PDB entry 5B2I | X-ray diffraction, 3.00 A resolution | chains B and I of the 10 polymer chains in the assembly

== Chain B ==
Protein: Histone H4
Organism: Homo sapiens
Reference sequence: P62805 (H4_HUMAN); residues 0-102 here correspond to UniProt positions 1-103 (UniProt number = residue number + 1)
Amino-acid sequence (106 residues; each row starts with the number of its first residue; numbers below 1 keep their minus sign (Gly-3 is residue -3)):
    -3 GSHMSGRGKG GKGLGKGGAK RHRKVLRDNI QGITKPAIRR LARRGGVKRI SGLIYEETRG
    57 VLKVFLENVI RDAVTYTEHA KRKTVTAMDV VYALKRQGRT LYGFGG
Disordered / not traced: -3 to 20
Differences from the reference sequence: expression tag (-3 to -1)
Swiss-Prot annotation at these positions:
  - DNA-binding region: Lys16 to Lys20
  - modified residue: Ser1 (N-acetylserine), Arg3 (Asymmetric dimethylarginine), Lys5 (N6-(2-hydroxyisobutyryl)lysine), Lys8 (N6-(2-hydroxyisobutyryl)lysine), Lys12 (N6-(2-hydroxyisobutyryl)lysine), Lys16 (N6-(2-hydroxyisobutyryl)lysine), Lys20 (N6,N6,N6-trimethyllysine), Lys31 (N6-(2-hydroxyisobutyryl)lysine), Lys44 (N6-(2-hydroxyisobutyryl)lysine), Ser47 (Phosphoserine), Tyr51 (Phosphotyrosine), Lys59 (N6-(2-hydroxyisobutyryl)lysine), Lys77 (N6-(2-hydroxyisobutyryl)lysine), Lys79 (N6-(2-hydroxyisobutyryl)lysine), Thr80 (Phosphothreonine), Tyr88 (Phosphotyrosine), Lys91 (N6-(2-hydroxyisobutyryl)lysine)
  - cross-link (Glycyl lysine isopeptide (Lys-Gly)): Lys12 (interchain with G-Cter in SUMO2), Lys20 (interchain with G-Cter in SUMO2), Lys31 (interchain with G-Cter in SUMO2), Lys59 (interchain with G-Cter in SUMO2), Lys79 (interchain with G-Cter in SUMO2), Lys91 (interchain with G-Cter in SUMO2)

== Chain I ==
Molecule: 146-nt DNA strand
Organism: Homo sapiens
Sequence (146 nucleotides; each row starts with the number of its first residue; numbers below 1 keep their minus sign (DA-72 is residue -72)):
   -72 ATCAATATCC ACGTGCCAGT TATACCAAAA GTGTATTTGG AAACTCCTAA CTGAAAAGGC
   -12 ATGTTCACGT GAATTCACGT GAACATGCCT TTTCAGTTAG GAGTTTCCAA ATACACTTTT
    48 GGTATAACTG GCACGTGGAT ATTGAT
Bound ions: Mn2+ near DG27 (its only coordinating residue here)

== Chain B / chain I interface ==
Pairs across the interface (7; chain B residue first):
  Thr30(B) with DC-13(I), phosphate contact; DA-12(I), phosphate contact
  Pro32(B) with DC-13(I), phosphate contact; DA-12(I), phosphate contact
  Arg36(B) with DC-13(I), salt bridge to the phosphate
  Arg45(B) with DG-4(I), sugar contact
  Lys77(B) with DA-32(I), salt bridge to the phosphate
Other interface residues (no listed pair), chain B (8 interface residues in all): Arg23, Lys31, Thr80
Other interface residues (no listed pair), chain I (6 interface residues in all): DA-23, DT-3

== Overview ==
8 residues of chain B and 6 residues of chain I are in contact, with 2 salt bridges. Among the polar pairs are
Arg36(B)-DC-13(I) and Lys77(B)-DA-32(I). From UniProt: a DNA-binding region on chain B.
Here chain B is Histone H4 and chain I is a 146-nt DNA strand, both from Homo sapiens. Entry 5B2I (Human
nucleosome containing CpG unmethylated DNA) was determined by X-ray diffraction (same publication as 5B2J).
